Entry 8Q5H (electron microscopy, 4.50 A resolution (low resolution: residue-level contacts below are approximate; hydrogen-bond / salt-bridge calls are withheld)); this record covers chains K and N of the 7 polymer chains in the assembly.

[Chain K]
Molecule: Kinetochore scaffold 1
Organism: Homo sapiens
UniProtKB: Q8NG31 (KNL1_HUMAN); residues 2021-2342 here = UniProt positions 2021-2342
Sequence (329 residues; each row starts with the number of its first residue):
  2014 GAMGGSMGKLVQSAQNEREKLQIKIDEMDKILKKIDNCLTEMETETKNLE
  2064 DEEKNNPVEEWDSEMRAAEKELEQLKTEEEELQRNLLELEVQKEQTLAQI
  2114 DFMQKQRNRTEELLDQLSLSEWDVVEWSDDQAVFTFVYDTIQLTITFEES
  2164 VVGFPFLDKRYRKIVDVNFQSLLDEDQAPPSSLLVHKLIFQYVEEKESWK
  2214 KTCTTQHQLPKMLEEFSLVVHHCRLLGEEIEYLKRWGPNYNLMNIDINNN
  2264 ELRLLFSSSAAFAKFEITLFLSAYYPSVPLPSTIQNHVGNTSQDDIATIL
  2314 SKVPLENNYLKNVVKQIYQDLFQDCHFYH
Unresolved in the structure: 2014-2132
Differences from the reference sequence: expression tag (2014-2020)
UniProt features mapped onto this chain:
  - natural variant: Met2041 (M2041I: In MCPH4), Asp2187 (D2187G: In MCPH4)

[Chain N]
Molecule: Kinetochore-associated protein NSL1 homolog
Organism: Homo sapiens
UniProtKB: Q96IY1 (NSL1_HUMAN); numbering as in UniProt (aligned over 1-281)
Sequence (281 residues; numbered 1 to 281; the number before each row is that of its first residue):
     1 MAGSPELVVLDPPWDKELAAGTESQALVSATPREDFRVRCTSKRAVTEML
    51 QLCGRFVQKLGDALPEEIREPALRDAQWTFESAVQENISINGQAWQEASD
   101 NCFMDSDIKVLEDQFDEIIVDIATKRKQYPRKILECVIKTIKAKQEILKQ
   151 YHPVVHPLDLKYDPDPAPHMENLKCRGETVAKEISEAMKSLPALIEQGEG
   201 FSQVLRMQPVIHLQRIHQEVFSSCHRKPDAKPENFITQIETTPTETASRK
   251 TSDMVLKRKQTKDCPQRKWYPLRPKKINLDT
Unresolved in the structure: 1-32, 223-263, 273-281
UniProt features mapped onto this chain:
  - modified residue: Ser4 (Phosphoserine), Thr244 (Phosphothreonine)
What the authors report for this chain:
  - mutagenesis - I216A: decreased localization to Ndc80C

[Interface between chain K and chain N]
Contacting residue pairs (11):
  Tyr2151(K) - Gln266(N)
  Tyr2151(K) - Tyr270(N)
  Tyr2151(K) - Leu272(N)
  Thr2153(K) - Leu272(N)
  Leu2186(K) - Tyr270(N)
  Leu2186(K) - Pro271(N)
  Asp2187(K) - Pro271(N)
  Pro2192(K) - Trp269(N)
  Ser2195(K) - Tyr270(N)
  Val2198(K) - Tyr270(N)
  Glu2244(K) - Trp269(N)
Other interface residues (no listed pair), chain K (13 interface residues in all): Val2150, Leu2185, Ala2191, Ser2194, His2199

[Summary]
13 residues of chain K face 5 of chain N across their interface. The paper reports that I216A of chain N
reduces localization to Ndc80C.
Chain K is Kinetochore scaffold 1 and chain N is Kinetochore-associated protein NSL1 homolog, both from Homo
sapiens; the structure, Human KMN network (outer kinetochore), was determined by electron microscopy.
